PDB entry 6J9A | X-ray diffraction, 2.92 A resolution | chains A and B of the 3 polymer chains in the assembly

[Chain A]
Molecule: B3 domain-containing transcription repressor VAL1
Source organism: Arabidopsis thaliana
UniProtKB: Q8W4L5 (VAL1_ARATH); residue numbers follow UniProt; this construct covers 273-403
Chain sequence (132 residues; each row starts with the number of its first residue):
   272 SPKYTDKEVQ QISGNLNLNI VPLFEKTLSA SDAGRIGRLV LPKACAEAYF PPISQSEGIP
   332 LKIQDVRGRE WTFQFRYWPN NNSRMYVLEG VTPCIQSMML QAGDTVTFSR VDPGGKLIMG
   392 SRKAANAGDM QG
Not modelled in the structure: 272-290, 397-403
Modified positions: Mse356, Mse369, Mse370, Mse390 (selenomethionine; parent Met); Mse401 (selenomethionine)
Sequence notes: expression tag (272)
Curated features (UniProtKB/Swiss-Prot):
  - DNA-binding region: Phe295 to Ala396 (TF-B3)

[Chain B]
Molecule: 15-nt DNA strand
Sequence (15 nucleotides; row label = number of the first residue in the row):
     1 ATTCTGCATG GATTG

[How chain A and chain B interact]
Residue-residue contacts - 12 pairs, chain A then chain B:
  Arg309(A) - DT5(B)  base contact
  Arg309(A) - DG6(B)  hydrogen bond to the base
  Arg309(A) - DC7(B)  base contact
  Arg347(A) - DG6(B)  salt bridge to the phosphate
  Trp349(A) - DG6(B)  sugar contact
  Trp349(A) - DC7(B)  base contact
  Pro350(A) - DC7(B)  phosphate contact
  Asn351(A) - DA8(B)  base contact
  Asn351(A) - DT9(B)  hydrogen bond to the base
  Asn352(A) - DT9(B)  base contact
  Asn352(A) - DG10(B)  base contact
  Mse356(A) - DA8(B)  base contact
Other interface residues (no listed pair), chain A (9 interface residues in all): Arg306, Ile307
Other interface residues (no listed pair), chain B (7 interface residues in all): DC4

[In short]
9 residues of chain A and 7 residues of chain B are in contact; the contacts include 2 hydrogen bonds and 1
salt bridge. Among the polar pairs are Arg309(A)-DG6(B), Asn351(A)-DT9(B) and Arg347(A)-DG6(B). UniProt lists
a DNA-binding region on chain A.
Here chain A is B3 domain-containing transcription repressor VAL1 (Arabidopsis thaliana) and chain B is a
15-nt DNA strand. Entry 6J9A (Crystal structure of Arabidopsis thaliana VAL1 in complex with FLC DNA fragment)
was determined by X-ray diffraction (same publication as 6J9B and 6J9C).
